PDB entry 1DZ9 | X-ray diffraction, 1.90 A resolution | chain A

[Chain A]
Molecule: Cytochrome P450-cam
Organism: Pseudomonas putida
UniProtKB: P00183 (CPXA_PSEPU); numbering as in UniProt (aligned over 1-414)
Sequence (414 residues; numbered 1 to 414; the number before each row is that of its first residue):
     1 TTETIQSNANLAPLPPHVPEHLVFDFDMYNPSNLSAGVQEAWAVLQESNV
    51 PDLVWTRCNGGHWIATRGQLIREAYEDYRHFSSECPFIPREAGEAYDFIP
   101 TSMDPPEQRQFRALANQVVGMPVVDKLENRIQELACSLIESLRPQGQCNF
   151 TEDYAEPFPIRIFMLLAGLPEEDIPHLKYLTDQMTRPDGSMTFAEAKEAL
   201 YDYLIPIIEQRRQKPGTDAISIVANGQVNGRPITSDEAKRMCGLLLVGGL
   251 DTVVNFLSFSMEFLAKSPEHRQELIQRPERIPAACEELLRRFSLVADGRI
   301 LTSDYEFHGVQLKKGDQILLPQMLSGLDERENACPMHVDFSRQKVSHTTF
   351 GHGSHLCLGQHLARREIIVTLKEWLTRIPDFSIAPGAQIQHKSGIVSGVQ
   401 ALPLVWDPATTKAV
Not modelled in the structure: 1-10
Metal / ion sites: K+ site 1: Glu84, Gly93, Glu94, Tyr96; K+ site 2: Thr217 (shared with 4 residues of chain B); heme Fe near Cys357 (its only coordinating residue here)
Residues lining bound ligands:
  - camphor (CAM): Phe87, Tyr96, Thr101, Thr185, Leu244, Val247, Gly248, Thr252, Val295, Asp297, Ile395, Val396
  - heme / oxygen atom: Tyr75, Pro100, Thr101, Gln108, Arg112, Val119, Phe163, Leu244, Leu245, Gly248, Gly249, Thr252, Val253, Phe256, Leu289, Leu294, Val295, Asp297, Arg299, Gln322, Thr349, Phe350, Gly351, Ser354, His355, Leu356, Cys357, Leu358, Gly359, Leu362, Ala363
Reported in the primary citation:
  - binding site for oxygen atom: Gly248, Thr252
  - mutagenesis - D251N: decreased catalytic activity (citing earlier work)
  - mutagenesis - T252S, E366M: unchanged catalytic activity (citing earlier work)
  - catalytic residues: Asp251, Thr252 (proposed by the authors, not directly observed)

[Overview]
Chain A binds heme / oxygen atom and camphor. The K+ site 1 is built by Glu84, Gly93, Glu94 and Tyr96. From
the paper: catalytic residues Asp251 and Thr252; D251N reduces catalytic activity; 3 substitutions were tested
in all.
Chain A is Cytochrome P450-cam (Pseudomonas putida); the structure, Putative oxo complex of P450cam from
Pseudomonas putida, was determined by X-ray diffraction (same publication as 1DZ4, 1DZ8 and 1DZ6).
